PDB entry 2NOB | X-ray diffraction, 2.10 A resolution | chains C and A of the 3 polymer chains in the assembly

[Chain C]
Molecule: 15-nt DNA strand
Sequence (15 nucleotides; numbered 18 to 32; the number before each row is that of its first residue):
    18 GCGTCCAGGTCTACC
Disordered / not traced: 18, 32
Modified residues: 8OG (8-oxo-2'-deoxy-guanosine-5'-monophosphate) at position 25
Ion coordination: Ca2+ site 1 near DG26 (its only coordinating residue here); Ca2+ site 2: DC28 (shared with Cys241(A), Leu243(A), Val246(A) of chain A)

[Chain A]
Name: N-glycosylase/DNA lyase
Source organism: Homo sapiens
Notes: EC 3.2.2.-, 4.2.99.18; fragment: 8-oxoguanine DNA glycosylase, DNA-(apurinic or apyrimidinic site) lyase
UniProtKB: O15527 (OGG1_HUMAN); residue numbers follow UniProt; this construct covers 12-327
Chain sequence (325 residues; numbered 3 to 327; the number before each row is that of its first residue):
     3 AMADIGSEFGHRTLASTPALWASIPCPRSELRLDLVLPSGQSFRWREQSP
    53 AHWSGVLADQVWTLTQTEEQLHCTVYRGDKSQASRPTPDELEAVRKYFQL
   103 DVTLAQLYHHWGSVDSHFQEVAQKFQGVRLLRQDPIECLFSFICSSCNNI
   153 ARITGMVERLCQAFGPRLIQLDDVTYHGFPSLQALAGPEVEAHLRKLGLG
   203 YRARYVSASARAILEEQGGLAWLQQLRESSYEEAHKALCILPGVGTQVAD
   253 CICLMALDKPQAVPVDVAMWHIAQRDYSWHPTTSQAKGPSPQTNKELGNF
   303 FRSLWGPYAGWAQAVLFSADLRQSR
Disordered / not traced: 3-8, 80-82, 326-327
Construct notes: cloning artifact (3-11); engineered mutation Cys149 (Asn in O15527), Gln249 (Lys in O15527), Ala270 (His in O15527)
Ion coordination: Ca2+: Cys241, Leu243, Val246 (shared with DC28(C) of chain C)
Swiss-Prot annotation at these positions:
  - binding site (DNA): Arg154, Arg204, Gln287
  - binding site (8-oxoguanine): Pro266, Asp268, Gln315, Phe319
  - natural variant: Gly12 (G12E: Found in a kidney cancer sample), Arg46 (R46Q: Found in a clear cell renal cell carcinoma sample), Ala85 (A85S: Found in a lung cancer sample), Arg131 (R131Q: Found in a lung cancer sample), Arg154 (R154H: Found in a gastric cancer sample), Ser232 (S232T: Found in a kidney cancer sample)
  - mutagenesis: Asp268 (D268E/Q: No effect on activity; D268N: Decreases activity about 65-fold)

[Chain C / chain A interface]
Residue-residue contacts (36; chain C residue first):
  DA24(C) - Cys149(A)  hydrogen bond to the base
  DA24(C) - Asn150(A)  sugar contact
  DA24(C) - Asn151(A)  hydrogen bond to the base
  DA24(C) - Arg154(A)  base contact
  8OG_25(C) - Gly42(A)  base contact
  8OG_25(C) - Phe45(A)  base contact
  8OG_25(C) - Phe144(A)  base contact
  8OG_25(C) - Ser147(A)  sugar contact
  8OG_25(C) - Asn150(A)  sugar contact
  8OG_25(C) - Asn151(A)  phosphate contact
  8OG_25(C) - Ile152(A)  hydrogen bond to the phosphate
  8OG_25(C) - Gln249(A)  hydrogen bond to the phosphate
  8OG_25(C) - Met257(A)  base contact
  8OG_25(C) - Pro266(A)  hydrogen bond to the base
  8OG_25(C) - Asp268(A)  hydrogen bond to the base
  8OG_25(C) - Met271(A)  base contact
  8OG_25(C) - Gln315(A)  hydrogen bond to the base
  8OG_25(C) - Phe319(A)  stacking on the base
  DG26(C) - Ser147(A)  phosphate contact
  DG26(C) - Ser148(A)  hydrogen bond to the base
  DG26(C) - Cys149(A)  hydrogen bond to the phosphate
  DG26(C) - Asn150(A)  hydrogen bond to the phosphate
  DG26(C) - Tyr203(A)  base contact
  DG26(C) - Gln249(A)  sugar contact
  DG26(C) - Val250(A)  phosphate contact
  DT27(C) - Gly245(A)  phosphate contact
  DT27(C) - Val246(A)  phosphate contact
  DT27(C) - Gly247(A)  hydrogen bond to the phosphate
  DT27(C) - Thr248(A)  phosphate contact
  DT27(C) - Gln249(A)  hydrogen bond to the phosphate
  DT27(C) - Val250(A)  hydrogen bond to the phosphate
  DC28(C) - Tyr207(A)  sugar contact
  DC28(C) - Leu243(A)  phosphate contact
  DC28(C) - Pro244(A)  phosphate contact
  DC28(C) - Gly245(A)  hydrogen bond to the phosphate
  DC28(C) - Val246(A)  phosphate contact
Interface residues without a listed pair, chain A (29 interface residues in all): Ile155, Val269, Leu323

[Summary]
The interface between chain C and chain A involves 5 residues on one side and 29 on the other, with 14
hydrogen bonds and 1 aromatic stacking contact. Polar contacts include DA24(C)-Cys149(A), DA24(C)-Asn151(A)
and 8OG_25(C)-Pro266(A).
Chain C is a 15-nt DNA strand and chain A is N-glycosylase/DNA lyase (Homo sapiens); the structure, Structure
of catalytically inactive H270A human 8-oxoguanine glycosylase crosslinked to 8-oxoguanine DNA, was determined
by X-ray diffraction, deposited together with 2NOE, 2NOF, 2NOH, 2NOI, 2NOL and 2NOZ.
